Entry 2HJ6 (X-ray diffraction, 3.00 A resolution); this record covers chains M and H of the 3 polymer chains in the assembly.

# Chain M
Name: Reaction center protein M chain
From: Rhodobacter sphaeroides
Reference sequence: P0C0Y9 (RCEM_RHOSH); residue numbers follow UniProt; this construct covers 1-307
Sequence (307 residues; row label = number of the first residue in the row):
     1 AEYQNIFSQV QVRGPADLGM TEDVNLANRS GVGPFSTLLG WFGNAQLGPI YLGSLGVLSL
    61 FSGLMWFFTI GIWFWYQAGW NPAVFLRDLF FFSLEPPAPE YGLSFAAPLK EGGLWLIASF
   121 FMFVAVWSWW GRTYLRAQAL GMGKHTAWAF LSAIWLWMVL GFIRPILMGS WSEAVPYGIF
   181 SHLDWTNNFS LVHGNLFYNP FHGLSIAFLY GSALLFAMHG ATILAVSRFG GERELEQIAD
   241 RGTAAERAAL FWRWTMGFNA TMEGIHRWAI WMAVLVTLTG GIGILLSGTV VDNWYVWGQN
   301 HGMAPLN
Not modelled in the structure: 303-307
Metal / ion sites: bacteriochlorophyll a Mg site 1 near His182 (its only coordinating residue here); bacteriochlorophyll a Mg site 2 near His202 (its only coordinating residue here); Fe ion: His219, Glu234, His266 (shared with 2 residues of chain L)
Residues lining bound ligands:
  - bacteriochlorophyll a (BCL), molecule 1: Trp66, Phe67, Met122, Val126, Phe150, Ala153, Ile154, Leu156, Trp157, Leu160, Trp185, Thr186, Asn187, Phe189, Ser190, Asn195, Leu196, Phe197, His202, Ser205, Ile206, Leu209, Tyr210, Val276, Thr277, Gly280, Gly281, Gly283, Ile284
  - bacteriochlorophyll a (BCL), molecule 2: Met122, Trp157, Leu160, Val175, Ile179, His182, Leu183, Trp185, Thr186
  - bacteriochlorophyll a (BCL), molecule 3: Thr186, Phe197, Leu209, Tyr210
  - bacteriochlorophyll a (BCL), molecule 4: Phe197, Gly203, Ile206, Ala207, Tyr210, Gly211, Leu214
  - bacteriopheophytin a (BPH), molecule 1: Ser59, Leu60, Gly63, Leu64, Phe67, Phe68, Ala125, Val126, Trp129, Thr133, Thr146, Ala149, Phe150, Ala153, Ala273, Val274, Thr277
  - bacteriopheophytin a (BPH), molecule 2: Tyr210, Ala213, Leu214, Ala217, Met218, Trp252, Thr255, Met256
  - heptane-1,2,3-triol (HTO): Phe123, Trp127, Trp130
  - dibrominated phosphatidylserine (PS2; O-[{[(2R)-2-{[(9S,10S)-9,10-dibromooctadecanoyl]oxy}-3-(palmitoyloxy)propyl]oxy}(hydroxy)phosphoryl]-L-serine): Ala27, Asn28, Arg29, Ser30, Gly31, Val32, Gly33, Leu47, Gly48, Ile50, Leu60, Trp129
  - ubiquinone-10 (U10): Leu214, Leu215, Met218, His219, Thr222, Ile223, Ala245, Ala248, Ala249, Trp252, Met256, Phe258, Asn259, Ala260, Thr261, Met262, Ile265, Trp268, Met272

# Chain H
Name: Reaction center protein H chain
From: Rhodobacter sphaeroides
Reference sequence: P0C0Y7 (RCEH_RHOSH); numbering as in UniProt (aligned over 1-260)
Sequence (260 residues; row label = number of the first residue in the row):
     1 MVGVTAFGNF DLASLAIYSF WIFLAGLIYY LQTENMREGY PLENEDGTPA ANQGPFPLPK
    61 PKTFILPHGR GTLTVPGPES EDRPIALART AVSEGFPHAP TGDPMKDGVG PASWVARRDL
   121 PELDGHGHNK IKPMKAAAGF HVSAGKNPIG LPVRGCDLEI AGKVVDIWVD IPEQMARFLE
   181 VELKDGSTRL LPMQMVKVQS NRVHVNALSS DLFAGIPTIK SPTEVTLLEE DKICGYVAGG
   241 LMYAAPKRKS VVAAMLAEYA
Not modelled in the structure: 1-10, 252-260
Metal / ion sites: K+: Met134, Ala137, Phe140

# How chain M and chain H interact
Residue-residue contacts (122; chain M residue first):
  Ala1(M) with Lys197(H)
  Glu2(M) with Met195(H); Asn206(H), hydrogen bond; Ala207(H); Leu241(H)
  Tyr3(M) with Met193(H); Gln194(H); Val196(H)
  Asn5(M) with Gln194(H)
  Gln9(M) with Gly145(H); Met193(H); Val196(H), hydrogen bond (side chain-backbone); Lys197(H); Val198(H), hydrogen bond (side chain-backbone)
  Val10(M) with Val142(H), hydrophobic; Ala144(H); Lys146(H); Pro148(H); Met193(H), hydrophobic
  Gln11(M) with Val142(H); Ser143(H), hydrogen bond (backbone-backbone); Ala144(H), hydrogen bond (backbone-backbone)
  Val12(M) with His141(H); Ser143(H); Gln174(H); Met175(H)
  Arg13(M) with Gly139(H); Phe140(H); His141(H), hydrogen bond (backbone-backbone); Ser143(H); Gln174(H)
  Gly14(M) with Gly139(H); Phe140(H); Gln174(H), hydrogen bond (backbone-side chain)
  Pro15(M) with Ala138(H); Gly139(H); Phe140(H); Gln174(H), hydrogen bond (backbone-side chain)
  Asp17(M) with Pro172(H)
  Met20(M) with Gly125(H); His126(H)
  Thr37(M) with Ala144(H)
  Trp41(M) with Ala144(H), hydrophobic; Gly145(H)
  Asn44(M) with Glu173(H)
  Pro200(M) with Ile17(H), hydrophobic
  Phe201(M) with Ala16(H); Ile17(H), hydrophobic
  Leu204(M) with Ile17(H), hydrophobic; Phe20(H), hydrophobic; Trp21(H), hydrophobic
  Ser227(M) with Gln194(H), hydrogen bond (backbone-side chain)
  Arg228(M) with Gln194(H); Met195(H); Cys234(H), hydrogen bond (backbone-side chain); Leu241(H)
  Phe229(M) with Cys234(H); Ala238(H), hydrophobic
  Glu232(M) with Arg177(H), salt bridge
  Arg233(M) with Glu122(H), salt bridge; Ile131(H); Arg177(H); Leu227(H); Glu230(H), salt bridge
  Glu236(M) with Arg117(H), hydrogen bond (backbone-side chain); Glu122(H); Leu227(H)
  Gln237(M) with Arg117(H)
  Ile238(M) with Glu38(H); Phe64(H), hydrophobic; Leu73(H)
  Ala239(M) with Leu66(H), hydrophobic; Leu73(H)
  Asp240(M) with Arg117(H), hydrogen bond (backbone-side chain); Arg118(H), hydrogen bond (side chain-backbone); Leu227(H)
  Arg241(M) with Glu38(H), salt bridge; Glu79(H), salt bridge; Val115(H); Arg117(H)
  Gly242(M) with Val115(H); Arg117(H); Asp231(H)
  Thr243(M) with Ser113(H); Val115(H); Asp231(H), hydrogen bond (backbone-side chain)
  Glu246(M) with Val115(H)
  Arg247(M) with Pro111(H), hydrogen bond (side chain-backbone); Ser113(H), hydrogen bond (side chain-backbone); Gly235(H)
  Arg253(M) with Tyr40(H), hydrogen bond; Leu42(H)
  Phe258(M) with Gln32(H)
  Asn259(M) with Asn35(H)
  Ala260(M) with Asn35(H)
  Thr261(M) with Glu34(H); Asn35(H), hydrogen bond (backbone-side chain); Glu38(H)
  Glu263(M) with Lys62(H), salt bridge; Phe64(H)
  Gly264(M) with Asn35(H), hydrogen bond (backbone-side chain)
  Ile265(M) with Asn35(H)
  Arg267(M) with Tyr30(H), hydrogen bond; Leu31(H); Lys62(H)
  Trp268(M) with Leu31(H); Asn35(H)
  Trp271(M) with Phe23(H), hydrophobic; Leu27(H)
  Leu275(M) with Phe23(H), hydrophobic; Leu27(H), hydrophobic
  Thr279(M) with Phe20(H)
  Leu286(M) with Leu12(H), hydrophobic; Ala16(H), hydrophobic
  Val290(M) with Asp11(H); Leu12(H), hydrophobic
  Val291(M) with Ala13(H), hydrophobic
  Trp297(M) with Asp11(H), hydrogen bond; Ala13(H); Ser14(H)
  His301(M) with Asp11(H), salt bridge; Ser14(H), hydrogen bond
Also at the interface, not in a pair above, chain M (56 interface residues in all): Gly19, Phe208, Ile282, Trp294
Also at the interface, not in a pair above, chain H (76 interface residues in all): Leu24, Ile28, Met36, Arg37, Gly39, Gly110, Ala112, Trp114, Lys130, Met134, Ile167, Val169, Ala176, Pro192

# Summary
The interface between chain M and chain H involves 56 residues on one side and 76 on the other; the contacts
include 22 hydrogen bonds and 7 salt bridges. Polar pairs include Glu232(M)-Arg177(H), Arg233(M)-Glu122(H) and
Arg233(M)-Glu230(H).
Here chain M is Reaction center protein M chain and chain H is Reaction center protein H chain, both from
Rhodobacter sphaeroides. Entry 2HJ6 (Reaction centre from Rhodobacter sphaeroides strain R-26.1 complexed with
dibrominated phosphatidylserine) was determined by X-ray diffraction (same publication as 2HG3, 2HG9, 2HH1,
2HHK and 2HIT).
